7EH5 - chains A and L of the 15 polymer chains in the assembly; structure by electron microscopy, 4.00 A resolution.

== Chain A ==
Molecule: Spike glycoprotein
From: Severe acute respiratory syndrome coronavirus 2
Reference sequence: P0DTC2 (SPIKE_SARS2); residues 1-1208 here = UniProt positions 1-1208
Amino-acid sequence (1283 residues; each row starts with the number of its first residue):
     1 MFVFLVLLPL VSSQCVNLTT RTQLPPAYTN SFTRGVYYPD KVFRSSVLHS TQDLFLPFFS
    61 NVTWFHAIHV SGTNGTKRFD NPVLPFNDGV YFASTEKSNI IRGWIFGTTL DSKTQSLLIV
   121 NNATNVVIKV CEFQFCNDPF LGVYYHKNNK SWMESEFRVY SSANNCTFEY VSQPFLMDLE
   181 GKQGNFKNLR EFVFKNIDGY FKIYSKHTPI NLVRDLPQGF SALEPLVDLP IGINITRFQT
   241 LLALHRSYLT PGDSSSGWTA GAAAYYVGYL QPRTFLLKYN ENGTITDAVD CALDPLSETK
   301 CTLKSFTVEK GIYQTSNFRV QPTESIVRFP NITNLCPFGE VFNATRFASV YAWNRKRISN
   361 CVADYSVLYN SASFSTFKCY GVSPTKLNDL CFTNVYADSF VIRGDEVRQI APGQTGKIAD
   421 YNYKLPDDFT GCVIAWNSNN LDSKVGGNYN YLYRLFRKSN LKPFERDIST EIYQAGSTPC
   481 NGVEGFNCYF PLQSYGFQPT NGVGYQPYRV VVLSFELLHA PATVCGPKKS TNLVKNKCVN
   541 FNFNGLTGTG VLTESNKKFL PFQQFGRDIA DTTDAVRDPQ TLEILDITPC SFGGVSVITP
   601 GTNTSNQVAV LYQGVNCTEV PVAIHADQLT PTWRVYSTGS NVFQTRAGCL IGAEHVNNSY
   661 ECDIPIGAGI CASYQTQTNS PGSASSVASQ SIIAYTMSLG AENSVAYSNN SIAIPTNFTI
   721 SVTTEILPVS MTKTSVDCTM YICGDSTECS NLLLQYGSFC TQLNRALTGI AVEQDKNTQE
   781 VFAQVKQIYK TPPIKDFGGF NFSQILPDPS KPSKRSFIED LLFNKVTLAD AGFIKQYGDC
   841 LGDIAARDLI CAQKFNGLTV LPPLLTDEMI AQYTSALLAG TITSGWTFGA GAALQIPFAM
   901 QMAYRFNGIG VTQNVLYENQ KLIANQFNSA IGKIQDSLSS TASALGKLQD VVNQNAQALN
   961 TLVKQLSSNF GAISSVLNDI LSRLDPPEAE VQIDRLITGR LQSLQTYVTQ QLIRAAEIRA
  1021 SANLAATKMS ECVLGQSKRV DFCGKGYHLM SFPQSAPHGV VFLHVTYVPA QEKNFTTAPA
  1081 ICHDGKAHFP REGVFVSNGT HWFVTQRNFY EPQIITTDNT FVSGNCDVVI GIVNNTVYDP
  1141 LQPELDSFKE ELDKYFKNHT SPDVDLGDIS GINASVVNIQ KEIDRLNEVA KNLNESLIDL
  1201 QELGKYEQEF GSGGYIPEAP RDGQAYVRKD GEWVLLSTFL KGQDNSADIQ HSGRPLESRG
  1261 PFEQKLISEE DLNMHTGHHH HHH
Not modelled in the structure: 1-26, 69-80, 144-158, 174-186, 211-216, 243-263, 445-446, 622-634, 676-690, 828-854, 1147-1283
Sequence notes: conflict Gly614 (Asp in P0DTC2), Gly682 (Arg in P0DTC2), Ser683 (Arg in P0DTC2), Ser685 (Arg in P0DTC2), Pro986 (Lys in P0DTC2), Pro987 (Val in P0DTC2); expression tag (1209-1283)
Cystine bridges: Cys131-Cys166, Cys291-Cys301, Cys336-Cys361, Cys379-Cys432, Cys391-Cys525, Cys480-Cys488, Cys538-Cys590, Cys617-Cys649, Cys662-Cys671, Cys738-Cys760, Cys743-Cys749, Cys1032-Cys1043, Cys1082-Cys1126
Glycans and other covalent adducts: N-acetylglucosamine (NAG) linked to Asn61, Asn122, Asn165, Asn234, Asn282, Asn331, Asn343, Asn603, Asn616, Asn657, Asn709, Asn717, Asn801, Asn1074, Asn1098, Asn1134
Swiss-Prot annotation at these positions:
  - region: Asn280 to Cys301 (Putative superantigen), Arg403 to Asp405 (Integrin-binding motif), Asn448 to Phe456 (Immunodominant HLA epitope recognized by the CD8+), Pro681, Ala684 (Putative superantigen), Ser816 to Tyr837 (Fusion peptide 1), Lys835 to Phe855 (Fusion peptide 2), Asp1163 to Glu1202 (Heptad repeat 2)
  - site: Arg815, Ser816 (Cleavage)
  - glycosylation: Asn17 (N-linked (GlcNAc...) (complex) asparagine), Asn61 (N-linked (GlcNAc...) (hybrid) asparagine), Asn74 (N-linked (GlcNAc...) (complex) asparagine), Asn122 (N-linked (GlcNAc...) (hybrid) asparagine), Asn149 (N-linked (GlcNAc...) (complex) asparagine), Asn165 (N-linked (GlcNAc...) (complex) asparagine), Asn234 (N-linked (GlcNAc...) (high mannose) asparagine), Asn282 (N-linked (GlcNAc...) (complex) asparagine), Thr323 (O-linked (GalNAc) threonine), Ser325 (O-linked (HexNAc...) serine), Asn331 (N-linked (GlcNAc...) (complex) asparagine), Asn343 (N-linked (GlcNAc...) (complex) asparagine), Asn603 (N-linked (GlcNAc...) (hybrid) asparagine), Asn616 (N-linked (GlcNAc...) (complex) asparagine), Asn657 (N-linked (GlcNAc...) (complex) asparagine), Thr676 (O-linked (GlcNAc...) threonine), Thr678 (O-linked (GlcNAc...) threonine), Asn709 (N-linked (GlcNAc...) (high mannose) asparagine), Asn717 (N-linked (GlcNAc...) (hybrid) asparagine), Asn801 (N-linked (GlcNAc...) (hybrid) asparagine) and 6 more in UniProt
  - natural variant: Leu5 (L5F: In strain: Iota/B.1.526), Ser13 (S13I: In strain: Epsilon/B.1.427/B.1.429), Leu18 (L18F: In strain: Beta/B.1.351, Gamma/P.1 and 1 more), Thr19 (T19I: In strain: Omicron/BQ.1.1, Omicron/XBB.1.5 and 1 more; T19R: In strain: Delta/B.1.617.2, Omicron/BA.2 and 4 more), Thr20 (T20N: In strain: Gamma/P.1), Leu24 to Ala27 (sequence variant, change not given here; In strain: Omicron/BA.2, Omicron/BA.2.12.1 and 6 more), Pro26 (P26S: In strain: Gamma/P.1), Gln52 (Q52H: In strain: Omicron/EG.5.1), Ala67 (A67V: In strain: Eta/B.1.525, Omicron/BA.1), His69 to Val70 (deletion: In strain: Alpha/B.1.1.7, Eta/B.1.525 and 5 more), Gly75 (G75V: In strain: Lambda/C.37), Thr76 (T76I: In strain: Lambda/C.37), 82 further natural variant entries in UniProt
  - mutagenesis: His69 to Val70 (Increased incorporation of cleaved spike into virions), Asn121 (N121Q: Partial loss of biliverdin affinity), Arg190 (R190K: Partial loss of biliverdin affinity), Asn234 (N234Q: Increased resistance to neutralizing antibodies), Asn331 (N331Q: Reduced viral infectivity), Asn343 (N343Q: Reduced viral infectivity), Leu452 (L452R: Increased resistance to neutralizing antibodies. Decreases HLA binding to NF9 epitope. Increased binding affinity to human ACE2), Tyr453 (Y453F: Decreased HLA binding to NF9 epitope. Increased binding affinity to human ACE2), Ala475 (A475V: Increased resistance to neutralizing antibodies), Val483 (V483A: Increased resistance to neutralizing antibodies), Glu484 (E484D: Increased replication in human TMEM106B overexpressing cells), Phe490 (F490L: Increased resistance to neutralizing antibodies and human covalescent sera neutralization), 11 further mutagenesis entries in UniProt

== Chain L ==
Molecule: RBD-chAb45, light chain
From: Homo sapiens
Amino-acid sequence (214 residues; row label = number of the first residue in the row):
     1 DIVMTQSQKF MSTSVGDRVS VTCKSSQNVG TNVAWYQQKP GQSPKALIYS ASYRYSGVPD
    61 HFTGSGSGTD FTLTISNVQS ADLAEYFCQQ YNNYPWTFGG GTKLEIKRTV AAPSVFIFPP
   121 SDEQLKSGTA SVVCLLNNFY PREAKVQWKV DNALQSGNSQ ESVTEQDSKD STYSLSSTLT
   181 LSKADYEKHK VYACEVTHQG LSSPVTKSFN RGEC
Not modelled in the structure: 111-214
Cystine bridges: Cys23-Cys88

== How chain A and chain L interact ==
Pairs across the interface - 4 pairs, chain A then chain L:
  Thr478(A) with Tyr91(L); Asn92(L)
  Pro479(A) with Asn32(L)
  Phe486(A) with Tyr94(L), hydrophobic
Interface residues without a listed pair, chain A (4 interface residues in all): Ser477
Interface residues without a listed pair, chain L (5 interface residues in all): Trp96

== Summary ==
4 residues of chain A and 5 residues of chain L are in contact. Covalently linked N-acetylglucosamine: at
Asn61(A), Asn122(A), Asn165(A), Asn234(A), Asn282(A) and Asn331(A) and 10 more. UniProt lists 23 mutagenesis
sites on chain A.
Here chain A is Spike glycoprotein (Severe acute respiratory syndrome coronavirus 2) and chain L is
RBD-chAb45, light chain (Homo sapiens). Entry 7EH5 (Cryo-EM structure of SARS-CoV-2 S-D614G variant in complex
with neutralizing antibodies, RBD-chAb15 and RBD-chAb45) was determined by electron microscopy together with
7EDF, 7EDG, 7EDH, 7EDI and 7EDJ from the same study.
